Entry 6PYT (electron microscopy, 2.90 A resolution); this record covers chains O and o of the 24 polymer chains in the assembly.

# Chain O
Name: Pyocin sheath PA0622
Organism: Pseudomonas aeruginosa (strain ATCC 15692 / DSM 22644 / CIP 104116 / JCM 14847 / LMG 12228 / 1C / PRS 101 / PAO1)
UniProt: G3XD39 (G3XD39_PSEAE); residue numbers follow UniProt; this construct covers 1-386
Sequence (386 residues; each row starts with the number of its first residue):
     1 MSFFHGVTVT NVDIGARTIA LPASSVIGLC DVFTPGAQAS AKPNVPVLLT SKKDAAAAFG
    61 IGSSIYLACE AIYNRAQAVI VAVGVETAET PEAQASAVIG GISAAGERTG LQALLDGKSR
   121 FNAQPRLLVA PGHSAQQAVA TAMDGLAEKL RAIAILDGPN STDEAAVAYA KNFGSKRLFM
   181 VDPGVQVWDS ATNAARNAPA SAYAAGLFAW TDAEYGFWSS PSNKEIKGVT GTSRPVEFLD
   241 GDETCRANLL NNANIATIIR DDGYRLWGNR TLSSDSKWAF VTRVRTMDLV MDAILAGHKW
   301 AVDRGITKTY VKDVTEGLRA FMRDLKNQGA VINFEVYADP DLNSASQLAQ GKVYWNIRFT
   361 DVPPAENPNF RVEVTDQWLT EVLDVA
Unresolved in the structure: 1

# Chain o
Name: Pyocin tube PA0623
Organism: Pseudomonas aeruginosa (strain ATCC 15692 / DSM 22644 / CIP 104116 / JCM 14847 / LMG 12228 / 1C / PRS 101 / PAO1)
UniProt: Q9I5S9 (Q9I5S9_PSEAE); residues 2-168 here correspond to UniProt positions 1-167 (UniProt number = residue number - 1)
Sequence (167 residues; numbered 2 to 168; the number before each row is that of its first residue):
     2 MIPQTLTNTN LFIDGVSFAG DVPSLTLPKL AVKTEQYRAG GMDAPVSIDM GLEAMEAKFS
    62 TNGARREALN FFGLADQSAF NGVFRGSFKG QKGASVPVVA TLRGLLKEVD PGDWKAGEKA
   122 EFKYAVAVSY YKLEVDGREV YEIDPVNGVR AINGVDQLAG MRNDLGL

# Interface between chain O and chain o
Pairs across the interface (15; chain O residue first):
  R304(O) - D15(o)  hydrogen bond (side chain-backbone)
  T309(O) - F13(o)
  T309(O) - R86(o)
  D313(O) - G16(o)
  E316(O) - T102(o)
  E316(O) - R104(o)
  E316(O) - K133(o)  salt bridge
  R319(O) - K133(o)
  A320(O) - R104(o)
  R323(O) - Y131(o)  hydrogen bond
  R323(O) - D145(o)  salt bridge
  R323(O) - N148(o)  hydrogen bond (backbone-side chain)
  K326(O) - N148(o)
  N327(O) - V147(o)
  N327(O) - N148(o)
Other interface residues (no listed pair), chain O (10 interface residues in all): K312
Other interface residues (no listed pair), chain o (13 interface residues in all): V84, E135

# Overview
10 residues of chain O face 13 of chain o across their interface; the contacts include 3 hydrogen bonds and 2
salt bridges. Among the polar pairs are E316(O)-K133(o), R323(O)-D145(o) and R304(O)-D15(o).
Here chain O is Pyocin sheath PA0622 and chain o is Pyocin tube PA0623, both from Pseudomonas aeruginosa
(strain ATCC 15692 / DSM 22644 / CIP 104116 / JCM 14847 / LMG 12228 / 1C / PRS 101 / PAO1). Entry 6PYT (CryoEM
Structure of Pyocin R2 - precontracted - trunk) was determined by electron microscopy together with 6U5B,
6U5F, 6U5J and 6U5K from the same study.
